PDB entry 4A8J | X-ray diffraction, 2.10 A resolution | chains C and E of the 6 polymer chains in the assembly

== Chain C ==
Protein: Elongator complex protein 6
Source organism: Saccharomyces cerevisiae S288C
UniProt: Q04868 (ELP6_YEAST); residues 1-273 here = UniProt positions 1-273
Amino-acid sequence (280 residues; numbered -6 to 273; the number before each row is that of its first residue; numbers below 1 keep their minus sign (Mse-6 is residue -6)):
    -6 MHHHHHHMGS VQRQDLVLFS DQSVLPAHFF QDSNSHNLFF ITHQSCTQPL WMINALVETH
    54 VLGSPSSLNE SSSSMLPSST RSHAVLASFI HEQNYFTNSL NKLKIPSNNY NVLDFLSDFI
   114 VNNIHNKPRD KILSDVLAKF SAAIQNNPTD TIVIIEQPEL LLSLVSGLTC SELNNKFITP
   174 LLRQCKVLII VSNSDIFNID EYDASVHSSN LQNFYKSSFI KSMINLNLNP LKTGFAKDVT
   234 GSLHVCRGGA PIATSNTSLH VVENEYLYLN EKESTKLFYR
Unresolved in the structure: -6 to 4, 64-67, 227-228
Sequence notes: initiating methionine (-6); expression tag (-5 to 0)
Modified positions: Mse-6, Mse1 (selenomethionine); Mse45, Mse68, Mse216 (selenomethionine; parent Met)

== Chain E ==
Protein: Elongator complex protein 5
Source organism: Saccharomyces cerevisiae S288C
UniProt: P38874 (ELP5_YEAST); residues 1-270 here = UniProt positions 1-270
Amino-acid sequence (270 residues; each row starts with the number of its first residue):
     1 MASSSHNPVI LLKRILSLTE SSPFILCLDS IAQTSYKLIQ EFVHQSKSKG NEYPIVYISF
    61 ETVNKPSYCT QFIDATQMDF VHLVKQIISY LPAATATQAK KHMVIIDSLN YISTEYITRF
   121 LSEIASPHCT MVATYHKDIK DENRTVIPDW NNNYPDKLTL LQFMATTIVD IDVVLTGTLD
   181 TEEVSELLNE FRIPRGLNND IFQLRLVNKR KSGRSLEYDF IVNSNTHEYE LLSTTKQEEE
   241 SSSNGLETPE MLQGLTTFNL GTSNKQKLAK
Unresolved in the structure: 1, 93-97, 143-148, 234-270
Modified positions: Mse1, Mse251 (selenomethionine); Mse78, Mse103, Mse131, Mse164 (selenomethionine; parent Met)
UniProt features mapped onto this chain:
  - modified residue (Phosphoserine): Ser3, Ser4

== Interface between chain C and chain E ==
Contacting residue pairs - 62 pairs, chain C then chain E:
  Asn27(C) - Asn64(E)
  Ser28(C) - Asn64(E)
  His29(C) - Val63(E)
  His29(C) - Asn64(E)  hydrogen bond (backbone-side chain)
  Phe33(C) - Phe191(E)  hydrophobic
  Thr35(C) - Phe191(E)
  Gln37(C) - Arg192(E)
  Asn167(C) - Tyr111(E)
  Asn168(C) - Phe60(E)
  Asn168(C) - Thr76(E)
  Asn168(C) - Gln77(E)  hydrogen bond (backbone-side chain)
  Asn168(C) - Tyr111(E)
  Lys169(C) - Thr76(E)
  Thr172(C) - Val63(E)
  Pro173(C) - Gln77(E)
  Leu175(C) - Val63(E)  hydrophobic
  Arg176(C) - Thr62(E)
  Arg176(C) - Val63(E)
  Arg176(C) - Asp74(E)  salt bridge
  Phe190(C) - Asn189(E)
  Phe190(C) - Glu190(E)
  Phe190(C) - Phe191(E)  hydrophobic
  Asn191(C) - Glu190(E)  hydrogen bond (side chain-backbone)
  Ser198(C) - Lys140(E)
  Ser202(C) - Lys140(E)
  Gln205(C) - Asp138(E)  hydrogen bond (side chain-backbone)
  Gln205(C) - Lys140(E)
  Asn206(C) - Ile139(E)
  Asn206(C) - Lys140(E)  hydrogen bond (side chain-backbone)
  Tyr208(C) - Phe191(E)
  Lys209(C) - Ile31(E)
  Lys209(C) - Asp138(E)  hydrogen bond (side chain-backbone)
  Lys209(C) - Ile139(E)
  Ser210(C) - Ile139(E)
  Phe212(C) - Ile31(E)
  Phe212(C) - Ile193(E)  hydrophobic
  Phe212(C) - Asn198(E)
  Ile213(C) - Ile31(E)  hydrophobic
  Ile213(C) - Glu61(E)
  Ile213(C) - His136(E)
  Lys214(C) - Glu61(E)
  Asn218(C) - Ile193(E)
  Asn220(C) - Ile193(E)  hydrogen bond (side chain-backbone)
  Asn222(C) - Arg192(E)
  Pro223(C) - Arg192(E)  hydrogen bond (backbone-side chain)
  Lys225(C) - Glu190(E)  salt bridge
  Lys225(C) - Arg192(E)
  Cys239(C) - Ile193(E)  hydrogen bond (side chain-backbone)
  Cys239(C) - Pro194(E)
  Arg240(C) - Gly196(E)
  Arg240(C) - Leu197(E)  hydrogen bond (side chain-backbone)
  Arg240(C) - Asn198(E)  hydrogen bond (side chain-backbone)
  Arg240(C) - Asn199(E)  hydrogen bond
  Gly241(C) - Asn198(E)
  Gly242(C) - Thr34(E)  hydrogen bond (backbone-side chain)
  Gly242(C) - Tyr36(E)
  Pro244(C) - Tyr36(E)
  Ala246(C) - Asn64(E)
  Glu256(C) - Arg195(E)
  Glu256(C) - Gly196(E)  hydrogen bond (side chain-backbone)
  Asn257(C) - Arg195(E)
  Glu258(C) - Arg195(E)
Other interface residues (no listed pair), chain C (43 interface residues in all): Ser164, His237, Val238, Ala243
Other interface residues (no listed pair), chain E (30 interface residues in all): Phe72, Glu142, Leu187

== Overview ==
43 residues of chain C face 30 of chain E across their interface, with 14 hydrogen bonds and 2 salt bridges.
Polar contacts include Arg176(C)-Asp74(E), Lys225(C)-Glu190(E) and His29(C)-Asn64(E).
Chain C is Elongator complex protein 6 and chain E is Elongator complex protein 5, both from Saccharomyces
cerevisiae S288C; the structure, Crystal Structure of the Elongator subcomplex Elp456, was determined by X-ray
diffraction.
